Entry 4UA8 (X-ray diffraction, 1.54 A resolution); this record covers chain A.

# Chain A
Molecule: Carbohydrate ABC transporter substrate-binding protein, CUT1 family (TC 3.A.1.1.-)
Organism: Eubacterium rectale DSM 17629
UniProt: D6E1Y1 (D6E1Y1_9FIRM); residues 24-422 here = UniProt positions 24-422
Amino-acid sequence (400 residues; each row starts with the number of its first residue):
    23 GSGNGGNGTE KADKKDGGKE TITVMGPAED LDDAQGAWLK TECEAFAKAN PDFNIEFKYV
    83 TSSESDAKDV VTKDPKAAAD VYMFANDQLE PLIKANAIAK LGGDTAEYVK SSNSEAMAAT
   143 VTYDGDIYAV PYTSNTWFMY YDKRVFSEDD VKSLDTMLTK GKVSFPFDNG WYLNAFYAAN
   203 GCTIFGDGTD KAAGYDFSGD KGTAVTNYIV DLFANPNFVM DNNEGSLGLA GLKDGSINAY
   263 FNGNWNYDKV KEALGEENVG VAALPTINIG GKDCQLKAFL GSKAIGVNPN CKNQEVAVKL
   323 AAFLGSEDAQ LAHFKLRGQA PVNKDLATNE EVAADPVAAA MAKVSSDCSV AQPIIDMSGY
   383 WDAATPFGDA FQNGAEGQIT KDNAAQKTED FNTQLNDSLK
Disordered / not traced: 23-39
Construct notes: expression tag (23)
From the paper describing this entry:
  - binding site for alpha-D-glucopyranose: Glu51, Ser85, Glu86, Asn191, Trp193, Trp267, Lys305, Arg339, Trp383

# In short
From the paper: a binding site for alpha-D-glucopyranose at Glu51, Ser85 and Glu86 among others.
Chain A is Carbohydrate ABC transporter substrate-binding protein, CUT1 family (TC 3.A.1.1.-) (Eubacterium
rectale DSM 17629); the structure, EUR_01830 (maltotriose-binding protein) complexed with maltotriose, was
determined by X-ray diffraction (same publication as 4UAC).
